Entry 7LFO (X-ray diffraction, 1.94 A resolution); this record covers chain A.

# Chain A
Name: Tyrosine-protein phosphatase non-receptor type 1
Organism: Homo sapiens
Notes: EC 3.1.3.48
UniProt: P18031 (PTN1_HUMAN); numbering as in UniProt (aligned over 1-321)
Chain sequence (329 residues; numbered 1 to 329; the number before each row is that of its first residue):
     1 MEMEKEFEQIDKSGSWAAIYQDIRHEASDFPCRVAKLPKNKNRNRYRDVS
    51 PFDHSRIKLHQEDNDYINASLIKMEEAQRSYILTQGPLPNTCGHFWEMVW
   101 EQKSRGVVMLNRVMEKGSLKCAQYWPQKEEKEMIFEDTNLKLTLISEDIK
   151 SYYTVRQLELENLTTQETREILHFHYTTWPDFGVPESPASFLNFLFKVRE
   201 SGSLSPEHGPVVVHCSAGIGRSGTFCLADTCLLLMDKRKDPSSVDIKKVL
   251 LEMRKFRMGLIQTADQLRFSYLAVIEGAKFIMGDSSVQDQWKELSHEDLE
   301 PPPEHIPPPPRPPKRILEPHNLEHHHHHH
Not modelled in the structure: 284-329
Sequence notes: expression tag (322-329)
Swiss-Prot annotation at these positions:
  - active site: Cys215 (Phosphocysteine intermediate)
  - binding site (substrate): Asp181, Cys215 to Arg221, Gln262
  - modified residue: Met1 (N-acetylmethionine), Tyr20 (Phosphotyrosine), Ser50 (Phosphoserine), Tyr66 (Phosphotyrosine), Cys215 (Cysteine persulfide), Ser242 (Phosphoserine), Ser243 (Phosphoserine)
  - cross-link: Cys215 to Ser216 (N,N-(cysteine-1,S-diyl)serine (Cys-Ser))
What the authors report for this chain:
  - mutagenesis - C215S: abolished catalytic activity

# Overview
Curated annotation (UniProt) lists active-site residue Cys215 and 9 substrate-binding residues. The paper
reports that C215S abolishes catalytic activity.
Chain A is Tyrosine-protein phosphatase non-receptor type 1 (Homo sapiens); the structure, Protein Tyrosine
Phosphatase 1B, was determined by X-ray diffraction, deposited together with 6W30.
